Entry 4H5Q (X-ray diffraction, 2.70 A resolution); this record covers chains B and D of the 4 polymer chains in the assembly.

Chain B:
Protein: Nucleocapsid protein
From: Rift valley fever virus
Reference sequence: D3K5I7 (D3K5I7_RVFV); numbering as in UniProt (aligned over 1-245)
Chain sequence (245 residues; each row starts with the number of its first residue):
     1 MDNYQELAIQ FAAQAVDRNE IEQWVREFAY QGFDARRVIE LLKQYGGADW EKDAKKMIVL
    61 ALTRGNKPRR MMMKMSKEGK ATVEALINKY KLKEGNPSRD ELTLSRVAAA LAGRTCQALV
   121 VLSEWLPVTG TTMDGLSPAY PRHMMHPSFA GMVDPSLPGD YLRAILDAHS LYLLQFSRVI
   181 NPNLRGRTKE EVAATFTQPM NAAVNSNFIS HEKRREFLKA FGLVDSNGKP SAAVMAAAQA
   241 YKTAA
Not modelled in the structure: 1-2
Swiss-Prot annotation at these positions:
  - binding site (RNA): Tyr30, Phe33, Asn66, Lys67, Arg70, Arg99, Ser105, Arg106, Arg185, Thr195
  - site: Trp125 (Important for dimerization)
  - mutagenesis: Trp125 (W125A: Almost complete loss of transcription), Arg178 (R178E: 90% loss of transcription; R178Q: 75% loss of 30transcription)

Chain D:
Molecule: 30-mer poly(T) DNA
Sequence (14 nucleotides; each row starts with the number of its first residue):
     1 TTTTTTTTTT TTTT

Interface between chain B and chain D:
Pairs across the interface (23; chain B residue first):
  Tyr30(B) - DT10(D)  stacking on the base
  Ala61(B) - DT13(D)  base contact
  Leu62(B) - DT13(D)  hydrogen bond to the base
  Thr63(B) - DT13(D)  base contact
  Arg64(B) - DT13(D)  sugar contact
  Gly65(B) - DT13(D)  phosphate contact
  Asn66(B) - DT12(D)  base contact
  Asn66(B) - DT13(D)  hydrogen bond to the phosphate
  Lys67(B) - DT13(D)  salt bridge to the phosphate
  Arg70(B) - DT13(D)  salt bridge to the phosphate
  Arg70(B) - DT14(D)  hydrogen bond to the phosphate
  Gly95(B) - DT12(D)  base contact
  Asn96(B) - DT11(D)  base contact
  Asn96(B) - DT12(D)  hydrogen bond to the base
  Ser105(B) - DT12(D)  hydrogen bond to the base
  Pro127(B) - DT13(D)  base contact
  Phe176(B) - DT13(D)  base contact
  Ile180(B) - DT11(D)  base contact
  Ile180(B) - DT12(D)  sugar contact
  Ile180(B) - DT13(D)  base contact
  Gln198(B) - DT9(D)  hydrogen bond to the base
  Gln198(B) - DT10(D)  base contact
  Pro199(B) - DT10(D)  base contact
Also at the interface, not in a pair above, chain B (18 interface residues in all): Ala202

In short:
Chain B and chain D form an interface of 18 and 6 residues respectively, with 6 hydrogen bonds, 2 salt bridges
and 1 aromatic stacking contact. Among the polar pairs are Leu62(B)-DT13(D), Asn96(B)-DT12(D) and
Ser105(B)-DT12(D).
Here chain B is Nucleocapsid protein (Rift valley fever virus) and chain D is a 30-mer poly(T) DNA. Entry 4H5Q
(Crystal Structure of Rift Valley Fever Virus Nucleocapsid Protein Hexamer Bound to Single-stranded DNA) was
determined by X-ray diffraction (same publication as 4V9E, 4H5L, 4H5M, 4H5O and 4H5P).
